PDB entry 5KSJ | X-ray diffraction, 2.40 A resolution | chains B and C of the 4 polymer chains in the assembly

[Chain B]
Name: Hemoglobin subunit beta
Organism: Homo sapiens
Reference sequence: P68871 (HBB_HUMAN); residues 1-146 here correspond to UniProt positions 2-147 (UniProt number = residue number + 1)
Amino-acid sequence (146 residues; numbered 1 to 146; the number before each row is that of its first residue):
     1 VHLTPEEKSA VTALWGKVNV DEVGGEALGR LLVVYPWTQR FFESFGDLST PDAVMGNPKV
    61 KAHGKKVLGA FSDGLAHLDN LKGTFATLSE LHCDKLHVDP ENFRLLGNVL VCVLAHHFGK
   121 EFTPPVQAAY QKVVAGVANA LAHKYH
Ion coordination: heme Fe near His92 (its only coordinating residue here)
Residues lining bound ligands:
  - heme (HEM): Leu28, Leu31, Thr38, Phe41, Phe42, His63, Lys66, Val67, Ala70, Phe71, Phe85, Leu88, Leu91, His92, Leu96, Val98, Asn102, Phe103, Leu106, Leu141
  - sphingosine 1-phosphate (S1P; (2S,3R,4E)-2-amino-3-hydroxyoctadec-4-en-1-yl dihydrogen phosphate): Val1, Asn108, Gln131, Ala135
Curated features (UniProtKB/Swiss-Prot):
  - binding site ((2R)-2,3-bisphosphoglycerate): Val1, His2, Lys82, His143
  - binding site (heme b): His63, His92
  - site: Glu7, Lys8 (Microbial infection: Cleavage), Gly25, Glu26 (Microbial infection: Cleavage), Gly29, Arg30 (Microbial infection: Cleavage), Tyr35, Pro36 (Microbial infection: Cleavage), Trp37, Thr38 (Microbial infection: Cleavage), Phe45, Gly46 (Microbial infection: Cleavage), Asp52, Ala53 (Microbial infection: Cleavage), Gly56, Asn57 (Microbial infection: Cleavage), Lys59 (Not glycated), Phe71, Ser72 (Microbial infection: Cleavage), Gly74, Leu75 (Microbial infection: Cleavage), Lys82 (Not glycated), Thr84, Phe85 (Microbial infection: Cleavage), His92, Cys93 (Microbial infection: Cleavage), Lys95 (Not glycated), Arg104, Leu105 (Microbial infection: Cleavage), Leu110, Val111 (Microbial infection: Cleavage), Gly119, Lys120 (Microbial infection: Cleavage), Phe122, Thr123 (Microbial infection: Cleavage), Ala128, Ala129 (Microbial infection: Cleavage) and 2 more in UniProt
  - modified residue: Val1 (N-acetylvaline), Ser9 (Phosphoserine), Thr12 (Phosphothreonine), Ser44 (Phosphoserine), Thr50 (Phosphothreonine), Lys59 (N6-acetyllysine), Lys82 (N6-acetyllysine), Thr87 (Phosphothreonine), Cys93 (S-nitrosocysteine), Lys144 (N6-acetyllysine)
  - glycosylation: Val1 (N-linked (Glc) (glycation) valine), Lys8 (N-linked (Glc) (glycation) lysine), Lys17 (N-linked (Glc) (glycation) lysine), Lys66 (N-linked (Glc) (glycation) lysine), Lys120 (N-linked (Glc) (glycation) lysine), Lys144 (N-linked (Glc) (glycation) lysine)
Reported in the primary citation:
  - binding site for sphingosine 1-phosphate: Val1, Asn108, Gln131, Ala135

[Chain C]
Name: Hemoglobin subunit alpha
Organism: Homo sapiens
Reference sequence: P69905 (HBA_HUMAN); residues 1-141 here correspond to UniProt positions 2-142 (UniProt number = residue number + 1)
Amino-acid sequence (141 residues; each row starts with the number of its first residue):
     1 VLSPADKTNV KAAWGKVGAH AGEYGAEALE RMFLSFPTTK TYFPHFDLSH GSAQVKGHGK
    61 KVADALTNAV AHVDDMPNAL SALSDLHAHK LRVDPVNFKL LSHCLLVTLA AHLPAEFTPA
   121 VHASLDKFLA SVSTVLTSKY R
Ion coordination: heme Fe near His87 (its only coordinating residue here)
Residues lining bound ligands: heme (HEM): Met32, Thr39, Tyr42, Phe43, His45, Phe46, His58, Lys61, Val62, Ala65, Leu66, Leu83, Leu86, His87, Leu91, Val93, Asn97, Phe98, Leu101, Leu105, Leu136
Curated features (UniProtKB/Swiss-Prot):
  - binding site (O2): His58
  - binding site (heme b): His87
  - site: Thr8, Asn9 (Microbial infection: Cleavage), Lys11 (Not glycated), Ala13, Trp14 (Microbial infection: Cleavage), Tyr24, Gly25 (Microbial infection: Cleavage), Leu29, Glu30 (Microbial infection: Cleavage), His45, Phe46 (Microbial infection: Cleavage), Asp47, Leu48 (Microbial infection: Cleavage), Ser52, Ala53 (Microbial infection: Cleavage), Val55, Lys56 (Microbial infection: Cleavage), Lys56 (Not glycated), Gly59, Lys60 (Microbial infection: Cleavage), Lys60 (Not glycated), Lys90 (Not glycated), Leu91, Arg92 (Microbial infection: Cleavage), Lys99 (Not glycated), Leu106, Val107 (Microbial infection: Cleavage), Thr108, Leu109 (Microbial infection: Cleavage), Val121, His122 (Microbial infection: Cleavage), Ser133, Thr134 (Microbial infection: Cleavage)
  - modified residue: Ser3 (Phosphoserine), Lys7 (N6-succinyllysine), Thr8 (Phosphothreonine), Lys11 (N6-succinyllysine), Lys16 (N6-acetyllysine), Tyr24 (Phosphotyrosine), Ser35 (Phosphoserine), Lys40 (N6-succinyllysine), Ser49 (Phosphoserine), Ser102 (Phosphoserine), Thr108 (Phosphothreonine), Ser124 (Phosphoserine), Ser131 (Phosphoserine), Thr134 (Phosphothreonine), Thr137 (Phosphothreonine), Ser138 (Phosphoserine)
  - glycosylation (N-linked (Glc) (glycation) lysine): Lys7, Lys16, Lys40, Lys61
Reported in the primary citation:
  - binding site for sphingosine 1-phosphate: Phe36, Lys99, His103

[Chain B / chain C interface]
Contacting residue pairs (25; chain B residue first):
  Val34(B) with Arg141(C), hydrogen bond (backbone-side chain)
  Tyr35(B) with Arg141(C)
  Pro36(B) with Tyr140(C); Arg141(C)
  Trp37(B) with Arg92(C); Asp94(C), hydrogen bond; Pro95(C); Tyr140(C), hydrophobic; Arg141(C)
  Gln39(B) with Arg92(C), hydrogen bond (backbone-side chain)
  Arg40(B) with Tyr42(C); Leu91(C), hydrogen bond (side chain-backbone); Arg92(C), hydrogen bond (side chain-backbone)
  Glu43(B) with Arg92(C), salt bridge
  His97(B) with Thr41(C); Pro44(C)
  Asp99(B) with Thr41(C); Tyr42(C), hydrogen bond; Asp94(C); Asn97(C), hydrogen bond
  Pro100(B) with Thr38(C)
  Glu101(B) with Asp94(C); Val96(C)
  His146(B) with Pro37(C); Lys40(C), hydrogen bond (backbone-side chain)
Interface residues without a listed pair, chain B (15 interface residues in all): Val98, Leu105, Tyr145

[Summary]
Chain B and chain C form an interface of 15 and 14 residues respectively, with 8 hydrogen bonds and 1 salt
bridge. Polar contacts include Glu43(B)-Arg92(C), Val34(B)-Arg141(C) and Trp37(B)-Asp94(C). Chain B binds
sphingosine 1-phosphate and heme. Chain C binds heme. From the paper: a binding site for sphingosine
1-phosphate at Val1(B), Asn108(B) and Phe36(C) among others.
Here chain B is Hemoglobin subunit beta and chain C is Hemoglobin subunit alpha, both from Homo sapiens. Entry
5KSJ (Crystal structure of deoxygenated hemoglobin in complex with Sphingosine phosphate) was determined by
X-ray diffraction together with 5KSI from the same study.
